7EVS - chains A and C; structure by X-ray diffraction, 1.60 A resolution.

# Chain A
Protein: Heterogeneous nuclear ribonucleoprotein L-like
Source organism: Homo sapiens
UniProtKB: Q8WVV9 (HNRLL_HUMAN); numbering as in UniProt (aligned over 166-268)
Amino-acid sequence (110 residues; row label = number of the first residue in the row):
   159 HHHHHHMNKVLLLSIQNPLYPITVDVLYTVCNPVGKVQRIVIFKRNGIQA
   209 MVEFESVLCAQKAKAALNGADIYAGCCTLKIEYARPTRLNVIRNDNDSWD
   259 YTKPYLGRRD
Disordered / not traced: 159-163, 265-268
Differences from the reference sequence: expression tag (159-165)

# Chain C
Protein: SHI domain from Histone-lysine N-methyltransferase SETD2
UniProtKB: Q9BYW2 (SETD2_HUMAN); residues 2181-2193 here correspond to UniProt positions 2180-2192 (UniProt number = residue number - 1)
Amino-acid sequence (13 residues; row label = number of the first residue in the row):
  2181 SNPNAGKVLLPTP
Disordered / not traced: 2181
From the paper describing this entry:
  - mutagenesis - L2189A/L2190A: abolished binding to hnRNPL

# Chain A / chain C interface
Pairs across the interface - 26 pairs, chain A then chain C:
  Tyr178(A) - Thr2192(C)
  Tyr178(A) - Pro2193(C)
  Thr187(A) - Leu2190(C)
  Val188(A) - Leu2189(C)  hydrophobic
  Ala223(A) - Asn2184(C)  hydrogen bond (backbone-side chain)
  Ala224(A) - Asn2184(C)  hydrogen bond (backbone-side chain)
  Ala224(A) - Lys2187(C)  hydrogen bond (backbone-side chain)
  Leu225(A) - Asn2184(C)
  Leu225(A) - Leu2189(C)  hydrophobic
  Asn226(A) - Asn2184(C)  hydrogen bond (backbone-side chain)
  Gly227(A) - Asn2182(C)
  Gly227(A) - Asn2184(C)
  Ala228(A) - Asn2184(C)
  Ala228(A) - Lys2187(C)
  Asp229(A) - Lys2187(C)  hydrogen bond (backbone-backbone)
  Asp229(A) - Val2188(C)
  Asp229(A) - Leu2189(C)  hydrogen bond (backbone-backbone)
  Ile230(A) - Leu2189(C)  hydrogen bond (backbone-backbone)
  Ile230(A) - Leu2190(C)  hydrogen bond (backbone-backbone)
  Tyr231(A) - Val2188(C)
  Tyr231(A) - Leu2190(C)
  Tyr231(A) - Pro2191(C)
  Tyr231(A) - Thr2192(C)
  Tyr231(A) - Pro2193(C)
  Ala232(A) - Val2188(C)
  Leu237(A) - Leu2189(C)  hydrophobic
Also at the interface, not in a pair above, chain A (15 interface residues in all): Val184
Also at the interface, not in a pair above, chain C (10 interface residues in all): Ala2185

# In short
15 residues of chain A and 10 residues of chain C are in contact, with 8 hydrogen bonds. Polar contacts
include Ala223(A)-Asn2184(C), Ala224(A)-Asn2184(C) and Ala224(A)-Lys2187(C). The paper reports that
L2189A/L2190A of chain C abolish binding to hnRNPL.
Here chain A is Heterogeneous nuclear ribonucleoprotein L-like (Homo sapiens) and chain C is SHI domain from
Histone-lysine N-methyltransferase SETD2. Entry 7EVS (Crystal structure of hnRNP LL RRM2 in complex with
SETD2) was determined by X-ray diffraction together with 7EVR from the same study.
